Entry 8FTD (electron microscopy, 2.76 A resolution); this record covers chains L and P of the 10 polymer chains in the assembly.

Chain L:
Molecule: RNA polymerase sigma factor RpoD
Source organism: Escherichia coli
UniProt: Q0P6L9 (Q0P6L9_ECOLX); numbering as in UniProt; present here: 1-235, 241-613
Amino-acid sequence (608 residues; each row starts with the number of its first residue; note: 5 numbers in that range are skipped by the numbering (no residue carries them; nothing is unmodelled there)):
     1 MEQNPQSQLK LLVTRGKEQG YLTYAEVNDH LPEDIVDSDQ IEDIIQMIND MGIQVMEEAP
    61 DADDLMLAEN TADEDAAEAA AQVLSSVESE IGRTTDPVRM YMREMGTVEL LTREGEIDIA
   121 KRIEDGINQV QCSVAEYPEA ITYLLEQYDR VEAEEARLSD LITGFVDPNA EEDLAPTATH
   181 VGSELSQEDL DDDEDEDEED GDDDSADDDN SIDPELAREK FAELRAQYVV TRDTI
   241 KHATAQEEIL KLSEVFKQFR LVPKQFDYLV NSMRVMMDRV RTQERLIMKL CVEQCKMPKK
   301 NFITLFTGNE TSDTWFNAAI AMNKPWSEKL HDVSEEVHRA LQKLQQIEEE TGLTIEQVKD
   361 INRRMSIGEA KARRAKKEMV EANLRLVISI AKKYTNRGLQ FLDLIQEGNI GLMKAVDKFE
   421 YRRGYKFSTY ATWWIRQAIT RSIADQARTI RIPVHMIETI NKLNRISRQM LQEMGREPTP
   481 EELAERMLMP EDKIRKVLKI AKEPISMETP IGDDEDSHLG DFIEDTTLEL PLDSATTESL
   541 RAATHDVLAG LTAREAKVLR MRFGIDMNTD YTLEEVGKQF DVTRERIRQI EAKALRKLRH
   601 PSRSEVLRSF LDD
Not modelled in the structure: 1-89, 167-213, 241-242

Chain P:
Molecule: Transcription Unit ssrA Promoter Non-template DNA
Source organism: Escherichia coli
Sequence (85 nucleotides; numbered -60 to 25; 1 number in that range is skipped by the numbering (no residue carries it; nothing is unmodelled there); the number before each row is that of its first residue; numbers below 1 keep their minus sign (DT-60 is residue -60)):
   -60 TTTAACGATA ACGCCATTGA GGCTGGTCAT GGCGCTCATA AATCTGGTAT ACTTACC
    -2 TTTACACATT GGGGCTGATT CTGGATTC
Not modelled in the structure: -60 to -46, -2 to 1, 21-25

Chain L / chain P interface:
Residue-residue contacts (44; chain L residue first):
  Val98(L) with DC-5(P), base contact
  Arg99(L) with DC-5(P), base contact
  Met102(L) with DA-6(P), sugar contact
  Met105(L) with DA-6(P), sugar contact
  Gly106(L) with DA-6(P), base contact
  Ala382(L) with DT-7(P), base contact
  Arg385(L) with DT-7(P), base contact; DA-6(P), hydrogen bond to the base
  Leu386(L) with DT-7(P), hydrogen bond to the base
  Ser389(L) with DT-7(P), sugar contact
  Lys392(L) with DC-5(P), salt bridge to the phosphate
  Phe401(L) with DC-5(P), sugar contact
  Lys418(L) with DT-13(P), salt bridge to the phosphate
  Arg423(L) with DT-11(P), hydrogen bond to the base
  Tyr425(L) with DT-11(P), base contact; DA-10(P), sugar contact; DC-9(P), phosphate contact
  Lys426(L) with DC-9(P), hydrogen bond to the phosphate; DT-8(P), salt bridge to the phosphate
  Ser428(L) with DT-8(P), phosphate contact
  Thr429(L) with DA-10(P), phosphate contact; DC-9(P), base contact; DT-8(P), base contact
  Tyr430(L) with DA-12(P), phosphate contact; DT-11(P), base contact
  Trp433(L) with DA-12(P), base contact
  Trp434(L) with DT-13(P), phosphate contact
  Gln437(L) with DT-13(P), base contact; DA-12(P), base contact
  Arg441(L) with DG-14(P), base contact
  Arg451(L) with DT-16(P), salt bridge to the phosphate
  Pro453(L) with DC-17(P), phosphate contact
  His455(L) with DC-17(P), salt bridge to the phosphate; DT-16(P), base contact
  Arg554(L) with DG-36(P), salt bridge to the phosphate
  Thr583(L) with DG-35(P), hydrogen bond to the phosphate
  Glu585(L) with DG-35(P), base contact; DT-34(P), base contact; DC-33(P), base contact
  Arg586(L) with DT-37(P), salt bridge to the phosphate; DG-36(P), salt bridge to the phosphate; DG-35(P), base contact
  Gln589(L) with DG-35(P), hydrogen bond to the base
  Lys593(L) with DT-37(P), phosphate contact
Also at the interface, not in a pair above, chain L (36 interface residues in all): Asn383, Glu420, Thr432, Arg584, Ile590
Also at the interface, not in a pair above, chain P (20 interface residues in all): DA-32, DT-18, DC-4

Overview:
36 residues of chain L and 20 residues of chain P are in contact; the contacts include 6 hydrogen bonds and 8
salt bridges. Polar pairs include Arg385(L)-DA-6(P), Leu386(L)-DT-7(P) and Arg423(L)-DT-11(P).
Here chain L is RNA polymerase sigma factor RpoD and chain P is Transcription Unit ssrA Promoter Non-template
DNA, both from Escherichia coli. Entry 8FTD (Structure of Escherichia coli CedA in complex with transcription
initiation complex) was determined by electron microscopy.
